PDB entry 2YJK | X-ray diffraction, 2.00 A resolution | chains G and H of the 12 polymer chains in the assembly

Chain G (and H):
Name: AFP
Source organism: Microbacterium arborescens
Notes: chain H of this document is another copy of the same molecule, construct and numbering; everything in this record applies to it too
Reference sequence: Q1X6M4 (Q1X6M4_9MICO); residues -2 to 158 here correspond to UniProt positions 1-161 (UniProt number = residue number + 3)
Sequence (161 residues; row label = number of the first residue in the row; numbers below 1 keep their minus sign (Met-2 is residue -2)):
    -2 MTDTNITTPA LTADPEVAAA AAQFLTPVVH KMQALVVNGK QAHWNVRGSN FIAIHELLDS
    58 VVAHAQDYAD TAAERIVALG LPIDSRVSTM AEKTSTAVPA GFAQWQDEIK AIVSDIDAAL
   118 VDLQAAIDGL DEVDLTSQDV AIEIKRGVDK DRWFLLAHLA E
Disordered / not traced: -2 to 5 (chain H: -2 to 6)
Bound ions: Fe ion: His40 (shared with Asp67(H), Glu71(H) of chain H); Iron(II) oxide Fe: Asp67, Glu71 (shared with His40(H) of chain H)

Interface between chain G and chain H:
Pairs across the interface (83; chain G residue first):
  Leu8(G) - Arg44(H)
  Val26(G) - Trp41(H)  hydrophobic
  Gln30(G) - Val34(H)
  Gln30(G) - Trp41(H)
  Ala31(G) - Val84(H)  hydrophobic
  Val33(G) - Gln63(H)
  Val34(G) - Gln30(H)
  Val34(G) - Val34(H)  hydrophobic
  Val34(G) - Ser82(H)
  Val34(G) - Val84(H)  hydrophobic
  Val34(G) - Met87(H)  hydrophobic
  Asn35(G) - Arg83(H)
  Asn35(G) - Val84(H)  hydrogen bond (side chain-backbone)
  Lys37(G) - Gln63(H)
  Lys37(G) - Asp67(H)  salt bridge
  Gln38(G) - Ile80(H)  hydrogen bond (side chain-backbone)
  Gln38(G) - Asp81(H)
  Gln38(G) - Ser82(H)  hydrogen bond (side chain-backbone)
  Gln38(G) - Arg83(H)
  His40(G) - Asp67(H)  salt bridge
  His40(G) - Glu71(H)  salt bridge
  Trp41(G) - Val26(H)  hydrophobic
  Trp41(G) - Gln30(H)
  Trp41(G) - Ala66(H)
  Trp41(G) - Asp67(H)  hydrogen bond
  Trp41(G) - Ala70(H)
  Trp41(G) - Glu71(H)
  Trp41(G) - Val74(H)
  Trp41(G) - Ile80(H)  hydrophobic
  Trp41(G) - Ser82(H)
  Asn42(G) - Pro79(H)
  Asn42(G) - Ile80(H)  hydrogen bond (side chain-backbone)
  Arg44(G) - Ala7(H)
  Arg44(G) - Val74(H)
  His52(G) - Glu71(H)  salt bridge
  Gln63(G) - Val33(H)
  Gln63(G) - Lys37(H)
  Ala66(G) - Trp41(H)
  Asp67(G) - Lys37(H)  salt bridge
  Asp67(G) - His40(H)  salt bridge
  Asp67(G) - Trp41(H)  hydrogen bond
  Ala70(G) - Trp41(H)  hydrophobic
  Glu71(G) - His40(H)  salt bridge
  Glu71(G) - Trp41(H)
  Glu71(G) - His52(H)  salt bridge
  Val74(G) - Trp41(H)
  Val74(G) - Arg44(H)
  Val74(G) - Phe99(H)  hydrophobic
  Gly77(G) - Phe99(H)
  Leu78(G) - Phe99(H)
  Pro79(G) - Asn42(H)
  Pro79(G) - Gly98(H)
  Pro79(G) - Phe99(H)
  Ile80(G) - Gln38(H)  hydrogen bond (backbone-side chain)
  Ile80(G) - Asn42(H)  hydrogen bond (backbone-side chain)
  Ile80(G) - Ala97(H)
  Asp81(G) - Gln38(H)
  Asp81(G) - Ala97(H)
  Ser82(G) - Val34(H)
  Ser82(G) - Gln38(H)  hydrogen bond (backbone-side chain)
  Ser82(G) - Trp41(H)
  Arg83(G) - Asn35(H)
  Arg83(G) - Gln38(H)
  Arg83(G) - Val95(H)
  Arg83(G) - Pro96(H)
  Arg83(G) - Ala97(H)
  Val84(G) - Val34(H)  hydrophobic
  Val84(G) - Asn35(H)  hydrogen bond (backbone-side chain)
  Val84(G) - Met87(H)  hydrophobic
  Val84(G) - Ala88(H)  hydrophobic
  Met87(G) - Val84(H)  hydrophobic
  Ala88(G) - Val84(H)  hydrophobic
  Ala88(G) - Ala88(H)  hydrophobic
  Val95(G) - Arg83(H)
  Pro96(G) - Arg83(H)
  Ala97(G) - Ile80(H)
  Ala97(G) - Asp81(H)
  Ala97(G) - Arg83(H)
  Gly98(G) - Pro79(H)
  Phe99(G) - Val74(H)  hydrophobic
  Phe99(G) - Gly77(H)
  Phe99(G) - Leu78(H)
  Phe99(G) - Pro79(H)
Interface residues without a listed pair, chain G (37 interface residues in all): Thr91, Thr93
Interface residues without a listed pair, chain H (37 interface residues in all): Ala31, Thr91, Thr93

Summary:
Chain G and chain H each contribute 37 residues to their interface, with 10 hydrogen bonds and 8 salt bridges.
Among the polar pairs are Lys37(G)-Asp67(H), His40(G)-Asp67(H) and His40(G)-Glu71(H). Asp67(G) and Glu71(G)
form the Iron(II) oxide Fe site.
Both chains are AFP (Microbacterium arborescens). Entry 2YJK (Structure of Dps from MICROBACTERIUM ARBORESCENS
in the high iron form) was determined by X-ray diffraction together with 2YJJ from the same study.
